Entry 7BBI (X-ray diffraction, 1.70 A resolution); this record covers chain A.

Chain A:
Protein: PLL lectin
Source organism: Photorhabdus laumondii
UniProtKB: A0A329WTS5 (A0A329WTS5_9GAMM); residues 1-368 here correspond to UniProt positions 8-375 (UniProt number = residue number + 7)
Sequence (381 residues; numbered 1 to 381; the number before each row is that of its first residue):
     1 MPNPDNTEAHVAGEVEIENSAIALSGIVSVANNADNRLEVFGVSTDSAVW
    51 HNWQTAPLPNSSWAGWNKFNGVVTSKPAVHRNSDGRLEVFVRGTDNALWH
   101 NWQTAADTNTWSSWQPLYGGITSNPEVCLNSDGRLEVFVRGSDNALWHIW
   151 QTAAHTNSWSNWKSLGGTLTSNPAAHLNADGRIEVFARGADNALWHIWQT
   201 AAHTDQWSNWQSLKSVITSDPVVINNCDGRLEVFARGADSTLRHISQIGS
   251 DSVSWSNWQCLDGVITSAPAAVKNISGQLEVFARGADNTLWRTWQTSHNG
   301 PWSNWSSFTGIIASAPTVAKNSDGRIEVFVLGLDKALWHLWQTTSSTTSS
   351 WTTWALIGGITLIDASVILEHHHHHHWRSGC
Not modelled in the structure: 1-16, 371-381
Sequence notes: conflict H10 (Tyr17 in A0A329WTS5), V139 (Ala146 in A0A329WTS5); expression tag (369-381)
Disulfides: C227, C260 form a disulfide with the same residue of a neighbouring copy of this chain

Summary:
Chain A is PLL lectin (Photorhabdus laumondii); the structure, Joint X-ray/neutron room temperature structure
of H/D-exchanged PLL lectin, was determined by X-ray diffraction, deposited together with 7BBC, 7B7C, 7B7E,
7B7F and 7BB4.
